PDB entry 6AGT | X-ray diffraction, 1.95 A resolution | chains A and B

Chain A (and B):
Name: Lysine--tRNA ligase
Source organism: Plasmodium falciparum
Notes: EC 6.1.1.6; chain B of this document is another copy of the same molecule, construct and numbering; everything in this record applies to it too
Reference sequence: W7JP72 (W7JP72_PLAFO); residues 77-583 here correspond to UniProt positions 15-521 (UniProt number = residue number - 62)
Sequence (507 residues; each row starts with the number of its first residue):
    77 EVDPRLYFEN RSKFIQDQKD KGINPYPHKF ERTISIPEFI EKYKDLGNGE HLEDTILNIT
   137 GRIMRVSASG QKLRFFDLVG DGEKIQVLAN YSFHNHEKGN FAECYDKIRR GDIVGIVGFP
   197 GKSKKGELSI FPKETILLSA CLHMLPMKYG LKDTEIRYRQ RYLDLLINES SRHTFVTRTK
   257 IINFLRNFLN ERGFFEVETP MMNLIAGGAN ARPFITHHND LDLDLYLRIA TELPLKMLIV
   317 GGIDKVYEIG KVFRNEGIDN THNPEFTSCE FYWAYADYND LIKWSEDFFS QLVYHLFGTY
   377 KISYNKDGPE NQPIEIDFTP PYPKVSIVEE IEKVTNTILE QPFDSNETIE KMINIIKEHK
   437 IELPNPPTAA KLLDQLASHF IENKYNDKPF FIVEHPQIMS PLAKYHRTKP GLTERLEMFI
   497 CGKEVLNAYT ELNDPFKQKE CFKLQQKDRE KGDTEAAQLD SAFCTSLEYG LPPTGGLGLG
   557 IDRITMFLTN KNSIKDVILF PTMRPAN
Unresolved in the structure: 77-78, 144-146, 224-229, 583 (chain B: 77)
Small-molecule neighbours:
  - 9X0 (N-(cyclohexylmethyl)-4-oxo-4H-1-benzopyran-2-carboxamide): Arg-330, Glu-332, Thr-337, His-338, Asn-339, Phe-342, Ser-344, Glu-500, Val-501, Leu-502, Asn-503, Gly-554, Leu-555, Gly-556, Arg-559, Ile-570
  - lysine (LYS): Gly-284, Ala-285, Ala-306, Glu-308, Arg-330, Glu-346, Tyr-348, Asn-503, Ala-504, Tyr-505, Glu-507, Gly-552, Leu-553, Gly-554
  - malonic acid (MLA): Lys-321, Trp-349, Ala-350, Tyr-351, Ala-352, Asp-356
Reported in the primary citation:
  - binding site for 9X0: Arg-330, His-338, Asn-339, Phe-342, Ser-344, Leu-555, Gly-556, Asp-558

Interface between chain A and chain B:
Pairs across the interface - 184 pairs, chain A then chain B:
  Phe-84(A) / Glu-544(B)
  Lys-95(A) / Asp-510(B)  salt bridge
  Lys-95(A) / Phe-512(B)
  Lys-95(A) / Lys-513(B)
  Asn-100(A) / Tyr-481(B)  hydrogen bond
  Tyr-102(A) / Lys-480(B)  hydrogen bond (backbone-side chain)
  Tyr-102(A) / Asn-509(B)
  Tyr-102(A) / Asp-510(B)
  Tyr-102(A) / Pro-511(B)
  Pro-103(A) / Lys-480(B)  hydrogen bond (backbone-side chain)
  Pro-103(A) / Pro-549(B)
  His-104(A) / Lys-480(B)
  His-104(A) / Tyr-481(B)  hydrogen bond (side chain-backbone)
  His-104(A) / Arg-483(B)
  His-104(A) / Glu-490(B)  salt bridge
  His-104(A) / Pro-549(B)
  Lys-105(A) / Tyr-351(B)  hydrogen bond (side chain-backbone)
  Lys-105(A) / Ala-352(B)
  Lys-105(A) / Asp-353(B)
  Lys-105(A) / Asp-356(B)  salt bridge
  Lys-105(A) / Arg-483(B)
  Phe-106(A) / Tyr-351(B)
  Arg-108(A) / Tyr-351(B)
  Thr-136(A) / Tyr-351(B)
  Arg-138(A) / Val-316(B)  hydrogen bond (side chain-backbone)
  Arg-138(A) / Tyr-545(B)  hydrogen bond (side chain-backbone)
  Arg-138(A) / Gly-546(B)  hydrogen bond (side chain-backbone)
  Asp-157(A) / Asp-320(B)
  Ile-189(A) / Tyr-351(B)
  Ile-189(A) / Gly-546(B)
  Ile-189(A) / Pro-548(B)
  Leu-214(A) / Pro-549(B)
  Ser-215(A) / Gly-546(B)
  Ser-215(A) / Leu-547(B)  hydrogen bond (side chain-backbone)
  Ala-216(A) / Gly-546(B)
  Cys-217(A) / Glu-544(B)
  Cys-217(A) / Tyr-545(B)
  Leu-218(A) / Pro-511(B)  hydrophobic
  Leu-218(A) / Glu-544(B)  hydrogen bond (backbone-backbone)
  His-219(A) / Glu-544(B)  salt bridge
  His-219(A) / Tyr-545(B)
  Leu-221(A) / Tyr-545(B)  hydrophobic
  Gln-236(A) / Tyr-545(B)
  Tyr-238(A) / Met-313(B)
  Tyr-238(A) / Val-316(B)  hydrophobic
  Tyr-238(A) / Gly-317(B)
  Tyr-238(A) / Ser-542(B)
  Tyr-238(A) / Tyr-545(B)  hydrophobic
  Leu-239(A) / Tyr-545(B)  hydrophobic
  Leu-241(A) / Leu-314(B)  hydrophobic
  Leu-241(A) / Gly-317(B)
  Leu-242(A) / Val-316(B)
  Leu-242(A) / Gly-317(B)
  Arg-248(A) / Gly-318(B)  hydrogen bond (side chain-backbone)
  Arg-248(A) / Ile-319(B)
  Phe-251(A) / Phe-271(B)
  Val-252(A) / Phe-271(B)  hydrophobic
  Arg-254(A) / Glu-274(B)  salt bridge
  Thr-255(A) / Phe-271(B)
  Thr-255(A) / Glu-272(B)  hydrogen bond (side chain-backbone)
  Ile-258(A) / Glu-274(B)
  Arg-262(A) / Arg-262(B)
  Phe-271(A) / Phe-251(B)
  Phe-271(A) / Val-252(B)  hydrophobic
  Phe-271(A) / Thr-255(B)
  Glu-272(A) / Thr-255(B)  hydrogen bond (backbone-side chain)
  Val-273(A) / Leu-575(B)  hydrophobic
  Glu-274(A) / Arg-254(B)  salt bridge
  Glu-274(A) / Ile-258(B)
  Glu-274(A) / Lys-327(B)
  Glu-274(A) / Thr-343(B)  hydrogen bond
  Glu-274(A) / Leu-575(B)
  Thr-275(A) / Lys-327(B)  hydrogen bond (backbone-side chain)
  Pro-276(A) / Glu-341(B)
  Pro-276(A) / Phe-576(B)  hydrophobic
  Met-277(A) / Met-277(B)  hydrophobic
  Met-277(A) / Phe-329(B)  hydrophobic
  Met-277(A) / Glu-341(B)  hydrogen bond (backbone-side chain)
  Met-278(A) / Phe-290(B)  hydrophobic
  Met-278(A) / Glu-341(B)  hydrogen bond (backbone-side chain)
  Leu-280(A) / Pro-581(B)  hydrophobic
  Phe-290(A) / Met-278(B)  hydrophobic
  Phe-290(A) / Thr-292(B)
  Phe-290(A) / His-293(B)
  Phe-290(A) / His-294(B)
  Ile-291(A) / Ile-291(B)
  Ile-291(A) / Thr-292(B)  hydrogen bond (backbone-side chain)
  Thr-292(A) / Phe-290(B)
  Thr-292(A) / Ile-291(B)  hydrogen bond (side chain-backbone)
  His-293(A) / Phe-290(B)
  His-293(A) / Asn-331(B)  hydrogen bond (backbone-side chain)
  His-294(A) / Phe-290(B)
  His-294(A) / Asn-331(B)
  His-294(A) / Glu-332(B)  hydrogen bond (side chain-backbone)
  His-294(A) / Pro-340(B)
  Asn-295(A) / Arg-288(B)
  Asn-295(A) / Asn-331(B)  hydrogen bond (backbone-side chain)
  Asp-296(A) / Gly-333(B)
  Leu-297(A) / Arg-580(B)  hydrogen bond (backbone-side chain)
  Pro-310(A) / Phe-576(B)  hydrophobic
  Met-313(A) / Tyr-238(B)
  Leu-314(A) / Leu-575(B)  hydrophobic
  Leu-314(A) / Phe-576(B)  hydrophobic
  Val-316(A) / Arg-138(B)  hydrogen bond (backbone-side chain)
  Val-316(A) / Tyr-238(B)  hydrophobic
  Val-316(A) / Leu-242(B)
  Gly-317(A) / Tyr-238(B)
  Gly-317(A) / Leu-241(B)
  Gly-317(A) / Leu-242(B)
  Gly-318(A) / Arg-248(B)  hydrogen bond (backbone-side chain)
  Ile-319(A) / Leu-241(B)  hydrophobic
  Ile-319(A) / Arg-248(B)
  Asp-320(A) / Asp-157(B)
  Lys-327(A) / Glu-274(B)
  Lys-327(A) / Thr-275(B)  hydrogen bond (side chain-backbone)
  Lys-327(A) / Met-277(B)
  Phe-329(A) / Met-277(B)  hydrophobic
  Asn-331(A) / His-293(B)  hydrogen bond (side chain-backbone)
  Asn-331(A) / His-294(B)
  Asn-331(A) / Asn-295(B)  hydrogen bond (side chain-backbone)
  Glu-332(A) / His-294(B)  hydrogen bond (backbone-side chain)
  Gly-333(A) / Asp-296(B)
  Ile-334(A) / Leu-297(B)  hydrophobic
  Pro-340(A) / His-294(B)
  Glu-341(A) / Pro-276(B)
  Glu-341(A) / Met-277(B)  hydrogen bond (side chain-backbone)
  Glu-341(A) / Met-278(B)  hydrogen bond (side chain-backbone)
  Thr-343(A) / Glu-274(B)  hydrogen bond
  Tyr-351(A) / Lys-105(B)  hydrogen bond (backbone-side chain)
  Tyr-351(A) / Phe-106(B)
  Tyr-351(A) / Arg-108(B)
  Tyr-351(A) / Thr-136(B)
  Tyr-351(A) / Ile-189(B)
  Ala-352(A) / Lys-105(B)
  Asp-353(A) / Lys-105(B)
  Asp-356(A) / Lys-105(B)  salt bridge
  Lys-480(A) / Tyr-102(B)  hydrogen bond (side chain-backbone)
  Lys-480(A) / Pro-103(B)  hydrogen bond (side chain-backbone)
  Lys-480(A) / His-104(B)
  Tyr-481(A) / Asn-100(B)  hydrogen bond
  Tyr-481(A) / His-104(B)  hydrogen bond (backbone-side chain)
  Arg-483(A) / His-104(B)
  Arg-483(A) / Lys-105(B)
  Glu-490(A) / His-104(B)  salt bridge
  Asn-509(A) / Tyr-102(B)
  Asp-510(A) / Lys-95(B)  salt bridge
  Asp-510(A) / Tyr-102(B)
  Pro-511(A) / Tyr-102(B)
  Pro-511(A) / Leu-218(B)  hydrophobic
  Phe-512(A) / Lys-95(B)
  Thr-541(A) / Gln-236(B)
  Thr-541(A) / Tyr-238(B)
  Ser-542(A) / Tyr-238(B)
  Glu-544(A) / Phe-84(B)
  Glu-544(A) / Cys-217(B)
  Glu-544(A) / Leu-218(B)  hydrogen bond (backbone-backbone)
  Glu-544(A) / His-219(B)  salt bridge
  Tyr-545(A) / Arg-138(B)  hydrogen bond (backbone-side chain)
  Tyr-545(A) / Cys-217(B)  hydrogen bond (backbone-side chain)
  Tyr-545(A) / His-219(B)
  Tyr-545(A) / Leu-221(B)  hydrophobic
  Tyr-545(A) / Gln-236(B)
  Tyr-545(A) / Tyr-238(B)  hydrophobic
  Tyr-545(A) / Leu-239(B)  hydrophobic
  Gly-546(A) / Arg-138(B)  hydrogen bond (backbone-side chain)
  Gly-546(A) / Ile-189(B)
  Gly-546(A) / Ser-215(B)
  Gly-546(A) / Ala-216(B)
  Leu-547(A) / Ile-189(B)
  Leu-547(A) / Ser-215(B)  hydrogen bond (backbone-side chain)
  Pro-548(A) / Ile-189(B)
  Pro-549(A) / Pro-103(B)
  Pro-549(A) / His-104(B)
  Pro-549(A) / Leu-214(B)
  Leu-575(A) / Val-273(B)  hydrophobic
  Leu-575(A) / Glu-274(B)
  Leu-575(A) / Leu-314(B)  hydrophobic
  Phe-576(A) / Pro-276(B)
  Phe-576(A) / Pro-310(B)
  Phe-576(A) / Met-313(B)  hydrophobic
  Phe-576(A) / Leu-314(B)  hydrophobic
  Arg-580(A) / Leu-297(B)  hydrogen bond (side chain-backbone)
  Arg-580(A) / Asp-298(B)
  Pro-581(A) / Leu-280(B)  hydrophobic
Other interface residues (no listed pair), chain A (102 interface residues in all): Gln-92, Gly-137, Gly-187, Met-220, Asn-259, Leu-299, Leu-303, His-482, Thr-506, Lys-513, Ala-538, Met-579
Other interface residues (no listed pair), chain B (103 interface residues in all): Gln-92, Gly-137, Gly-187, Met-220, Leu-299, Leu-303, Ile-334, His-482, Thr-506, Ala-538, Thr-541, Met-579

In short:
The interface between chain A and chain B involves 102 residues on one side and 103 on the other, with 43
hydrogen bonds and 10 salt bridges. Among the polar pairs are Lys-95(A)/Asp-510(B), His-104(A)/Glu-490(B) and
Lys-105(A)/Asp-356(B). The paper reports a binding site for 9X0 at Arg-330(A), His-338(A) and Asn-339(A) among
others.
Chain A and chain B are both Lysine--tRNA ligase (Plasmodium falciparum); the structure, Crystal structure of
PfKRS complexed with chromone inhibitor, was determined by X-ray diffraction, deposited together with 6HCU,
6HCV, 6HCW, 5ELN and 5ELO.
